1QRV - chains D and A of the 4 polymer chains in the assembly; structure by X-ray diffraction, 2.20 A resolution.

# Chain D
Molecule: 10-nt DNA strand
Sequence (10 nucleotides; numbered 11 to 20; the number before each row is that of its first residue):
    11 GCGATATCGC

# Chain A
Name: High mobility group protein D
Source organism: Drosophila melanogaster
Reference sequence: Q05783 (HMGD_DROME); residue numbers follow UniProt; this construct covers 2-74
Amino-acid sequence (73 residues; each row starts with the number of its first residue):
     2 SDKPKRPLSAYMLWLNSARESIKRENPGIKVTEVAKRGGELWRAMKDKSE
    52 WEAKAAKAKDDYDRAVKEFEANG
UniProt features mapped onto this chain:
  - DNA-binding region: Pro-5 to Glu-71 (HMG box)
  - modified residue: Ser-10 (Phosphoserine), Tyr-12 (Phosphotyrosine)
From the paper describing this entry:
  - binding site for the 10-nt DNA strand: Arg-7, Ser-10, Tyr-12, Met-13, Thr-33, Ala-36, Arg-44, Lys-49
  - binding site for the 10-nt DNA strand (chain D): Pro-8, Asn-17, Arg-20, Val-32
  - specificity-determining residues: Ser-10, Val-32
  - contacts within the chain: Leu-9/Ala-56 (water-mediated contact), Asn-17/Glu-21 (water-mediated contact), Ser-18/Ser-22 (water-mediated contact), Lys-24/Gly-29 (water-mediated contact), Asp-48/Glu-51 (water-mediated contact)

# Interface between chain D and chain A
Residue-residue contacts (13; chain D residue first):
  DG13(D) with Arg-7(A), base contact
  DT15(D) with Lys-6(A), phosphate contact; Arg-7(A), phosphate contact; Leu-9(A), phosphate contact; Met-13(A), base contact
  DA16(D) with Leu-9(A), phosphate contact; Met-13(A), base contact; Asn-17(A), hydrogen bond to the sugar; Arg-20(A), hydrogen bond to the base
  DT17(D) with Arg-20(A), hydrogen bond to the sugar; Val-32(A), base contact
  DC18(D) with Lys-24(A), salt bridge to the phosphate; Val-32(A), base contact
Interface residues without a listed pair, chain A (9 interface residues in all): Leu-16

# In short
5 residues of chain D face 9 of chain A across their interface, with 3 hydrogen bonds and 1 salt bridge. Among
the polar pairs are DA16(D)/Arg-20(A), DA16(D)/Asn-17(A) and DT17(D)/Arg-20(A). From the paper: a binding site
for the 10-nt DNA strand at Arg-7(A), Ser-10(A) and Tyr-12(A) among others; a binding site for the 10-nt DNA
strand (chain D) at Pro-8(A), Asn-17(A) and Arg-20(A) among others.
Here chain D is a 10-nt DNA strand and chain A is High mobility group protein D (Drosophila melanogaster).
Entry 1QRV (Crystal structure of the complex of hmg-D and DNA) was determined by X-ray diffraction.
